PDB entry 8BMW | electron microscopy, 3.50 A resolution | chains N and F of the 15 polymer chains in the assembly

# Chain N
Protein: CRISPR-associated Cas7 paralog (Type III-D)
From: Saccharolobus solfataricus
UniProt: A0A157T1J6 (A0A157T1J6_SACSO); residue numbers follow UniProt; this construct covers 1-252
Chain sequence (252 residues; numbered 1 to 252; the number before each row is that of its first residue):
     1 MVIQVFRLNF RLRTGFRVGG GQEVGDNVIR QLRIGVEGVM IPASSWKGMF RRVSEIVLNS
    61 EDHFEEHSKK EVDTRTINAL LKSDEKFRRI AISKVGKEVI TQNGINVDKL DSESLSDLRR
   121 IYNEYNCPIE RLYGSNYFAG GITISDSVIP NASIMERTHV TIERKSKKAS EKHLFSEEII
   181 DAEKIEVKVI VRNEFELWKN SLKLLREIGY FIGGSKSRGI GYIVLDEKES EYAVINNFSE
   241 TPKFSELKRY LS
Disordered / not traced: 1

# Chain F
Protein: CRISPR-associated Cas7 paralog (Type III-D)
From: Saccharolobus solfataricus
UniProt: A0A157T0X8 (A0A157T0X8_SACSO); numbering as in UniProt (aligned over 1-248)
Chain sequence (248 residues; each row starts with the number of its first residue):
     1 MSCMDLDVIT TVVKIEGKLR NETLLRVGKG KTQDFAEATD NPIIKYRDRP LIPGSSLKGA
    61 FRSLVESYTK SLNDSKYYVC DLDDNSCVSC EEKKKDNGIV EGRYCIPCIL FGFKDLASRV
   121 YILDAIAEKY SISQRTMVAI NRVFGGQMPG HLYTLDYVDP GSEFSFMMMI YNLNLIEGEK
   181 DWKAKSVEAL KFLLATLVRE GIFVGARKSV GYGLIKLVDA KVSLYKAPDH LVSPVIVKKL
   241 EEVIGTNG
Disordered / not traced: 1, 95-100, 247-248
Disulfides: C3-C90, C80-C87, C105-C108

# Interface between chain N and chain F
Contacting residue pairs - 52 pairs, chain N then chain F:
  R13(N) - L123(F)
  R13(N) - S165(F)  hydrogen bond
  R13(N) - M167(F)
  T14(N) - Y46(F)
  T14(N) - D124(F)
  R52(N) - L6(F)  hydrogen bond (side chain-backbone)
  R52(N) - D7(F)  hydrogen bond (side chain-backbone)
  R52(N) - I9(F)
  E55(N) - D7(F)
  I56(N) - I9(F)  hydrophobic
  V57(N) - P228(F)
  L58(N) - P228(F)
  N59(N) - A227(F)
  N59(N) - P228(F)
  F64(N) - V8(F)  hydrophobic
  R157(N) - L51(F)
  R157(N) - D124(F)  salt bridge
  T158(N) - G30(F)  hydrogen bond (side chain-backbone)
  H159(N) - S55(F)  hydrogen bond
  R164(N) - S63(F)  hydrogen bond
  R164(N) - E66(F)  salt bridge
  K172(N) - D83(F)
  D181(N) - Y46(F)
  D181(N) - R47(F)  salt bridge
  A182(N) - Y46(F)  hydrogen bond (backbone-side chain)
  E183(N) - R47(F)  salt bridge
  K203(N) - V232(F)
  L204(N) - L231(F)  hydrophobic
  E207(N) - K14(F)  hydrogen bond (backbone-side chain)
  E207(N) - V232(F)
  I208(N) - M169(F)  hydrophobic
  I208(N) - Y225(F)  hydrophobic
  Y210(N) - Y171(F)
  F211(N) - Y121(F)  hydrophobic
  F211(N) - L123(F)  hydrophobic
  F211(N) - M169(F)  hydrophobic
  F211(N) - Y171(F)
  K216(N) - Y121(F)
  S217(N) - K58(F)
  S217(N) - S118(F)
  S217(N) - Y121(F)
  S217(N) - I122(F)
  R218(N) - G54(F)
  R218(N) - S55(F)
  R218(N) - I122(F)
  R218(N) - D124(F)
  G219(N) - I122(F)  hydrogen bond (backbone-backbone)
  G219(N) - L123(F)
  G219(N) - D124(F)
  Y222(N) - L123(F)  hydrophobic
  Y222(N) - M167(F)  hydrogen bond
  Y222(N) - M169(F)  hydrophobic
Interface residues without a listed pair, chain N (30 interface residues in all): G15, G209
Interface residues without a listed pair, chain F (35 interface residues in all): V12, E16, K31, G59, R62, L82

# Summary
30 residues of chain N and 35 residues of chain F are in contact; the contacts include 10 hydrogen bonds and 4
salt bridges. Polar contacts include R157(N)-D124(F), R164(N)-E66(F) and D181(N)-R47(F).
Here chain N is CRISPR-associated Cas7 paralog (Type III-D) and chain F is CRISPR-associated Cas7 paralog
(Type III-D), both from Saccharolobus solfataricus. Entry 8BMW (SsoCsm) was determined by electron microscopy.
